Entry 7VAS (electron microscopy, 3.00 A resolution); this record covers chains B and E of the 12 polymer chains in the assembly.

Chain B:
Protein: V-type ATP synthase alpha chain
Source organism: Thermus thermophilus HB8
Notes: EC 7.1.2.2
UniProt: Q56403 (VATA_THET8); residues 1-578 here = UniProt positions 1-578
Chain sequence (578 residues; row label = number of the first residue in the row):
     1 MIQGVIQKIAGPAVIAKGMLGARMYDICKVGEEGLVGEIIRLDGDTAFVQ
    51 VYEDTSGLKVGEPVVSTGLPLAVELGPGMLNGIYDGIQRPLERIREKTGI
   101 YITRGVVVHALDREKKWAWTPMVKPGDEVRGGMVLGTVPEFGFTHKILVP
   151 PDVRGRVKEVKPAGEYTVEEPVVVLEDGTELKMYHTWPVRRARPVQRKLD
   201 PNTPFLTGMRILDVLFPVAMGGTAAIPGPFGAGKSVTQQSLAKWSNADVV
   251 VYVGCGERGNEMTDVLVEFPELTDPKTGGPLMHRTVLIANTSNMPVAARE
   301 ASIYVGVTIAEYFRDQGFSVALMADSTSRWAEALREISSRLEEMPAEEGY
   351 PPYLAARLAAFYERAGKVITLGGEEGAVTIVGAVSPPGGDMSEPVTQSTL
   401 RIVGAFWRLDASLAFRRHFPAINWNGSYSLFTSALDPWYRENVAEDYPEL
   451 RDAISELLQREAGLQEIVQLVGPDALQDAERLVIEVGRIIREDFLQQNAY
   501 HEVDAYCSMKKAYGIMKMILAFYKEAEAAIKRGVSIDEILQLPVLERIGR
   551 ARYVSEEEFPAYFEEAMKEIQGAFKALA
Not modelled in the structure: 33
Construct notes: conflict Ala232 (Ser in Q56403), Ser235 (Thr in Q56403)

Chain E:
Protein: V-type ATP synthase beta chain
Source organism: Thermus thermophilus HB8
UniProt: Q56404 (VATB_THET8); residue numbers follow UniProt; this construct covers 1-478
Chain sequence (478 residues; row label = number of the first residue in the row):
     1 MDLLKKEYTGITYISGPLLFVENAKDLAYGAIVDIKDGTGRVRGGQVIEV
    51 SEEYAVIQVFEETTGLDLATTSVSLVEDVARLGVSKEMLGRRFNGIGKPI
   101 DGLPPITPEKRLPITGLPLNPVARRKPEQFIQTGISTIDVMNTLVRGQKL
   151 PIFSGSGLPANEIAAQIARQATVRPDLSGEGEKEEPFAVVFAAMGITQRE
   201 LSYFIQEFERTGALSRSVLFLNKADDPTIERILTPRMALTVAEYLAFEHD
   251 YHVLVILTDMTNYCEALREIGAAREEIPGRRGYPGYMYTDLATIYERAGV
   301 VEGKKGSVTQIPILSMPDDDRTHPIPDLTGYITEGQIQLSRELHRKGIYP
   351 PIDPLPSLSRLMNNGVGKGKTREDHKQVSDQLYSAYANGVDIRKLVAIIG
   401 EDALTENDRRYLQFADAFERFFINQGQQNRSIEESLQIAWALLSMLPQGE
   451 LKRISKDHIGKYYGQKLEEIWGAPQALD
Not modelled in the structure: 1-2, 471-478
Ligand contacts: ATP (adenosine-5'-triphosphate): Gly330, Tyr331, Leu358, Arg360, Asn363

How chain B and chain E interact:
Pairs across the interface - 47 pairs, chain B then chain E:
  Gly21(B) with Asp67(E); Ala69(E)
  Ala22(B) with Leu66(E); Asp67(E)
  Arg23(B) with Gly65(E); Leu66(E)
  Met24(B) with Ile14(E), hydrophobic; Thr63(E); Gly65(E); Leu66(E), hydrogen bond (backbone-backbone)
  Tyr25(B) with Thr64(E)
  Arg41(B) with Tyr13(E); Ile14(E); Ser15(E)
  Leu42(B) with Tyr13(E); Ile14(E), hydrogen bond (backbone-backbone); Leu66(E)
  Asp43(B) with Thr12(E); Tyr13(E); Leu68(E)
  Gly44(B) with Thr12(E)
  Lys198(B) with Gln198(E)
  Leu199(B) with Gln198(E)
  Asp200(B) with Ser202(E), hydrogen bond; Gln206(E), hydrogen bond
  Pro201(B) with Ser202(E)
  Ala346(B) with Arg268(E)
  Glu347(B) with Arg268(E), salt bridge
  Tyr353(B) with Glu269(E)
  Ala355(B) with Glu265(E)
  Ala356(B) with Thr228(E)
  Glu363(B) with Thr197(E); Gln198(E), hydrogen bond (side chain-backbone); Lys223(E), salt bridge; Ala224(E); Asp225(E)
  Gln397(B) with Asp318(E), hydrogen bond
  Leu400(B) with Ser156(E)
  Arg401(B) with Thr261(E); Asn262(E); Glu265(E), salt bridge
  Ile402(B) with Thr197(E); Arg199(E), hydrogen bond (backbone-side chain)
  Val403(B) with Arg199(E)
  Asn425(B) with Arg345(E), hydrogen bond (backbone-side chain)
  Leu430(B) with Arg199(E)
  Gln459(B) with Arg345(E)
Interface residues without a listed pair, chain B (35 interface residues in all): Leu20, Ile40, Met344, Pro352, Ser392, Gly404, Tyr428, Phe431
Interface residues without a listed pair, chain E (34 interface residues in all): Gly157, Ile196, Ala272, Arg281, Ser315, His323

Overview:
Chain B and chain E form an interface of 35 and 34 residues respectively, with 8 hydrogen bonds and 3 salt
bridges. Among the polar pairs are Glu347(B)-Arg268(E), Glu363(B)-Lys223(E) and Arg401(B)-Glu265(E). Bound to
chain E: ATP.
Chain B is V-type ATP synthase alpha chain and chain E is V-type ATP synthase beta chain, both from Thermus
thermophilus HB8; the structure, V1EG domain of V/A-ATPase from Thermus thermophilus at low ATP concentration,
state1-2, was determined by electron microscopy (same publication as 7VAI, 7VAJ, 7VAK, 7VAL, 7VAM, 7VAN and 11
further entries).
